7TFK - chains A and L of the 9 polymer chains in the assembly; structure by electron microscopy, 3.25 A resolution.

Chain A:
Name: Replication factor C subunit 1
From: Saccharomyces cerevisiae
UniProtKB: P38630 (RFC1_YEAST); residue numbers follow UniProt; this construct covers 1-861
Amino-acid sequence (861 residues; row label = number of the first residue in the row):
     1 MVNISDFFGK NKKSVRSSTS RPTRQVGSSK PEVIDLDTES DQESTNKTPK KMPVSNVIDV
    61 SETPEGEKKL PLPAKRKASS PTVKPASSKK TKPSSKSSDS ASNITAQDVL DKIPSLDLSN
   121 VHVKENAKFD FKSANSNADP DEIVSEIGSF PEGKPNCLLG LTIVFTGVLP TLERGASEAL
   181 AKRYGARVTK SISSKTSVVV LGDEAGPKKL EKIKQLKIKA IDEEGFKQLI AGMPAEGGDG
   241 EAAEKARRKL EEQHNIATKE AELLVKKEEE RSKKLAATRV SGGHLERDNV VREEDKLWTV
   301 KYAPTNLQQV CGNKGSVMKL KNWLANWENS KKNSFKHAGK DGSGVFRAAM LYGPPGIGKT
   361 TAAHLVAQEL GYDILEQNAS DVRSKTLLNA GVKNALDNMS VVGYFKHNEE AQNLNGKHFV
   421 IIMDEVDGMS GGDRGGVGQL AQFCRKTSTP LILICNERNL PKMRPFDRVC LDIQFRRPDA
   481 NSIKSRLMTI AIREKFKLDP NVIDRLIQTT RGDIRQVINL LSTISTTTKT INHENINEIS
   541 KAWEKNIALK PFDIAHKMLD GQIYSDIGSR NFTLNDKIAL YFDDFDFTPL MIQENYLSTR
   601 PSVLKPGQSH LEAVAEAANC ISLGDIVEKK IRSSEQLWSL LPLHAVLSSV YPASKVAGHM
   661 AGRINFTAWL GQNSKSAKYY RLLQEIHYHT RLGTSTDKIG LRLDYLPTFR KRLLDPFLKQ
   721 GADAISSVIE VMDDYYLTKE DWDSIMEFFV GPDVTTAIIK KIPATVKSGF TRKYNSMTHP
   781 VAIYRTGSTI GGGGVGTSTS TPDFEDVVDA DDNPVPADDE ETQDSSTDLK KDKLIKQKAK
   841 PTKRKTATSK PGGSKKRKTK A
Not modelled in the structure: 1-291, 380-414, 430-435, 693-861
Metal / ion sites: Mg2+: Thr360, Asp424 (together with ATP-gamma-S)
Small-molecule neighbours: ATP-gamma-S (AGS; phosphothiophosphoric acid-adenylate ester): Thr299, Val300, Tyr302, Ala303, Pro304, Gln309, Val310, Cys311, Pro355, Gly356, Ile357, Gly358, Lys359, Thr360, Thr361, Asp424, Glu425, Ile454, Asn456, Arg486, Ile514, Arg515
Curated features (UniProtKB/Swiss-Prot):
  - motif (Nuclear localization signal): Lys830 to Leu834, Lys855 to Lys860
  - binding site (ATP): Thr299, Cys311, Gly353 to Thr361, Asn456
  - modified residue: Thr38 (Phosphothreonine), Ser40 (Phosphoserine), Thr63 (Phosphothreonine)
  - mutagenesis: Asp427 (D427H: In cs mutant CDC44-2; causes cell cycle arrest), Gly436 (G436R: In cs mutant CDC44-3/4; causes cell cycle arrest), Gly512 (G512A: In cs mutant CDC44-9; no effect), Asp513 (D513N: In cs mutants CDC44-1/5/8 and CDC44-9; causes cell cycle arrest)

Chain L:
Molecule: Primer strand
Sequence (20 nucleotides; each row starts with the number of its first residue):
     1 GCAGACACTA CGAGTACATA
Not modelled in the structure: 11-20

Interface between chain A and chain L:
Contacting residue pairs - 11 pairs, chain A then chain L:
  Gly315(A) - DA7(L)  hydrogen bond to the phosphate
  Asp479(A) - DC8(L)  phosphate contact
  His556(A) - DG1(L)  hydrogen bond to the base
  Met660(A) - DG1(L)  sugar contact
  Ala661(A) - DG1(L)  phosphate contact
  Ala661(A) - DC2(L)  phosphate contact
  Gly662(A) - DG1(L)  phosphate contact
  Gly662(A) - DC2(L)  sugar contact
  Arg663(A) - DG1(L)  base contact
  Arg663(A) - DC2(L)  sugar contact
  Ile664(A) - DG1(L)  base contact
Other interface residues (no listed pair), chain A (11 interface residues in all): Ser316, Arg476, Asp553
Other interface residues (no listed pair), chain L (5 interface residues in all): DC6

Overview:
The interface between chain A and chain L involves 11 residues on one side and 5 on the other; the contacts
include 2 hydrogen bonds. Polar pairs include His556(A)-DG1(L) and Gly315(A)-DA7(L). Chain A binds
ATP-gamma-S.
Here chain A is Replication factor C subunit 1 (Saccharomyces cerevisiae) and chain L is Primer strand. Entry
7TFK (Atomic model of S. cerevisiae clamp loader RFC bound to two DNA molecules, one at the ...) was
determined by electron microscopy together with 7TFH, 7TFI, 7TFJ and 7TFL from the same study.
